Entry 5EIU (X-ray diffraction, 1.91 A resolution); this record covers chains A and D.

# Chain A (and D)
Molecule: TRIM protein-E3 ligase Chimera
From: Macaca mulatta
Notes: EC 6.3.2.-; fragment: TRIM5 B-box 2; chain D of this document is another copy of the same molecule, construct and numbering; everything in this record applies to it too
Reference sequence: chimeric construct of Q0PF16, P34945: residues 89-159 from Q0PF16 (TRIM5_MACMU) positions 89-159 (same numbers); residues 160-189 from P34945 positions 49-78 (UniProt number = residue number - 111); residues 190-229 from Q0PF16 (TRIM5_MACMU) positions 226-265 (UniProt number = residue number + 36)
Amino-acid sequence (141 residues; numbered 89 to 229; the number before each row is that of its first residue):
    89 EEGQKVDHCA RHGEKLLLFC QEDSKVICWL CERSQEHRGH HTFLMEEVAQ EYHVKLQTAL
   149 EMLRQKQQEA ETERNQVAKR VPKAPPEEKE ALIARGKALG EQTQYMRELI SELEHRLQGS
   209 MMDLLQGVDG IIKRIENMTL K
Disordered / not traced: 89-94, 229 (chain D: 89-94, 227-229)
Curated features (UniProtKB/Swiss-Prot):
  - zinc finger: Gln92 to Met133 (B box-type)
  - binding site (Zn(2+)): Cys97, His100, Cys119, His125
Metal / ion sites: Zn2+ site 1: Cys97, His100, Cys116, Cys119; Zn2+ site 2: Cys108, Asp111, His125, His128
Reported in the primary citation:
  - self-association interface (contacts with another copy of this molecule); pairs are residue here / residue on that copy: Glu102-Lys103 (salt bridge), Trp117-Trp117 (hydrophobic contact), Glu120-Arg121, Leu105, Leu106, Leu118, Leu132
  - conformationally variable residues (helix shift): Met133 to Glu139
  - mutagenesis - W117E: abolished binding to self-association
  - mutagenesis - W117E, R121E: increased expression
  - mutagenesis - L105A: decreased expression

# Interface between chain A and chain D
Contacting residue pairs - 14 pairs, chain A then chain D:
  Glu102(A) with Lys103(D), salt bridge
  Lys103(A) with Glu102(D), salt bridge
  Leu106(A) with Trp117(D), hydrophobic; Arg121(D)
  Trp117(A) with Leu105(D), hydrophobic; Leu106(D), hydrophobic; Trp117(D), hydrophobic
  Arg121(A) with Leu106(D); Glu120(D), salt bridge; Thr130(D); Leu132(D); Glu135(D), salt bridge
  Leu132(A) with Arg121(D)
  Glu135(A) with Arg121(D), salt bridge
Also at the interface, not in a pair above, chain A (10 interface residues in all): Leu105, Leu118, Glu120
Also at the interface, not in a pair above, chain D (11 interface residues in all): Phe131

# Overview
Chain A and chain D form an interface of 10 and 11 residues respectively, with 5 salt bridges. Polar pairs
include Glu102(A)-Lys103(D), Arg121(A)-Glu120(D) and Arg121(A)-Glu135(D). Curated annotation (UniProt) lists 4
Zn2+-binding residues on chain A. From the paper: W117E and R121E of chain A increase expression;
conformational variability at Met133(A).
Chain A and chain D are both TRIM protein-E3 ligase Chimera (Macaca mulatta); the structure, Mini TRIM5 B-box
2 dimer C2 crystal form, was determined by X-ray diffraction (same publication as 5F7T and 5IEA).
